1K7T - chains A and B; structure by X-ray diffraction, 2.40 A resolution.

# Chain A (and B)
Molecule: agglutinin isolectin 3
Organism: Triticum aestivum
Notes: chain B of this document is another copy of the same molecule, construct and numbering; everything in this record applies to it too
UniProt: P10969 (AGI3_WHEAT); residues 1-186 here = UniProt positions 1-186
Sequence (186 residues; row label = number of the first residue in the row):
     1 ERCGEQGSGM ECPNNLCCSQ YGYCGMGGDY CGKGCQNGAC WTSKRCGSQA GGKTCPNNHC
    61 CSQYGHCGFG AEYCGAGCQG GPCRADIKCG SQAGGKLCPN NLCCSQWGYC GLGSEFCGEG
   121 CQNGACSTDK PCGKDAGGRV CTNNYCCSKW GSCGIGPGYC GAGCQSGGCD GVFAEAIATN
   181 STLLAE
Unresolved in the structure: 172-186
Modified residues: E1 (pyroglutamic acid; PCA)
Disulfides: C3-C18, C12-C24, C17-C31, C35-C40, C46-C61, C55-C67, C60-C74, C78-C83, C89-C104, C98-C110, C103-C117, C121-C126, C132-C147, C141-C153, C146-C160, C164-C169
UniProt features mapped onto this chain:
  - binding site (substrate): M10 to C12, S62 to Y73, S114, E115
  - glycosylation: N180 (N-linked (GlcNAc...) asparagine)

# Interface between chain A and chain B
Contacting residue pairs - 108 pairs, chain A then chain B:
  E1(A) with E1(B); R2(B), hydrogen bond (backbone-backbone); Q6(B); G7(B); M10(B)
  R2(A) with M10(B)
  G7(A) with E1(B)
  S8(A) with E1(B)
  G9(A) with P13(B)
  M10(A) with M10(B), hydrophobic; E11(B); P13(B); C24(B), hydrophobic
  E11(A) with M10(B); E11(B), hydrogen bond (backbone-backbone); C12(B); P13(B)
  C12(A) with E11(B)
  P13(A) with G9(B); E11(B)
  N14(A) with N100(B), hydrogen bond; N101(B), hydrogen bond (backbone-side chain)
  N15(A) with N58(B), hydrogen bond; N100(B), hydrogen bond (side chain-backbone); L102(B); L112(B)
  L16(A) with N101(B)
  C24(A) with M10(B), hydrophobic
  G25(A) with I155(B)
  M26(A) with N101(B); A125(B), hydrophobic; G154(B); I155(B), hydrogen bond (backbone-backbone); Y159(B)
  G27(A) with C153(B); G154(B); Y159(B)
  G28(A) with Y159(B), hydrogen bond (backbone-side chain)
  D29(A) with W150(B); Y159(B), hydrogen bond (backbone-side chain)
  Y30(A) with I155(B), hydrogen bond (side chain-backbone); G156(B); P157(B); Y159(B), hydrophobic
  A39(A) with L112(B), hydrophobic; A125(B), hydrophobic
  W41(A) with A125(B); C126(B); S127(B)
  S43(A) with G113(B)
  N57(A) with N58(B), hydrogen bond (backbone-side chain)
  N58(A) with N15(B), hydrogen bond; N57(B), hydrogen bond (side chain-backbone)
  H59(A) with L112(B)
  G68(A) with L112(B)
  F69(A) with N58(B); P82(B), hydrophobic; L102(B), hydrophobic; G111(B); L112(B), hydrogen bond (backbone-backbone); F116(B)
  G70(A) with F116(B)
  A71(A) with D86(B)
  E72(A) with E115(B); F116(B)
  Y73(A) with L112(B); G113(B); S114(B); E115(B), hydrogen bond; F116(B), hydrophobic
  P82(A) with F69(B), hydrophobic; P82(B), hydrophobic
  C83(A) with R84(B), hydrogen bond (backbone-side chain)
  R84(A) with R84(B), hydrogen bond (side chain-backbone); D86(B), salt bridge
  D86(A) with R84(B), salt bridge
  N100(A) with N14(B), hydrogen bond; N15(B), hydrogen bond (backbone-side chain)
  N101(A) with N14(B), hydrogen bond (side chain-backbone); L16(B)
  L102(A) with F69(B), hydrophobic
  G111(A) with F69(B)
  L112(A) with A39(B), hydrophobic; H59(B); G68(B); F69(B), hydrogen bond (backbone-backbone); Y73(B)
  G113(A) with Y73(B)
  E115(A) with E72(B); Y73(B), hydrogen bond
  F116(A) with F69(B); Y73(B), hydrophobic
  A125(A) with M26(B), hydrophobic; A39(B), hydrophobic; W41(B)
  S127(A) with W41(B)
  W150(A) with D29(B)
  G154(A) with M26(B)
  I155(A) with G25(B); M26(B), hydrogen bond (backbone-backbone); Y30(B)
  G156(A) with Y30(B)
  P157(A) with Y30(B)
  Y159(A) with M26(B); G27(B); G28(B), hydrogen bond (side chain-backbone); D29(B), hydrogen bond; Y30(B), hydrophobic
Interface residues without a listed pair, chain A (59 interface residues in all): T54, A85, C110, S114, C126, D129, Y145, C153
Interface residues without a listed pair, chain B (60 interface residues in all): C3, S43, T54, G70, A71, C83, A85, D129, Y145, G158

# Summary
59 residues of chain A face 60 of chain B across their interface; the contacts include 25 hydrogen bonds and 2
salt bridges. Among the polar pairs are R84(A)-D86(B), N14(A)-N100(B) and N14(A)-N101(B). From UniProt: 17
substrate-binding residues on chain A.
Both chains are agglutinin isolectin 3 (Triticum aestivum). Entry 1K7T (Crystal Structure Analysis of
crosslinked-WGA3/GlcNAcbeta1,6Gal complex) was determined by X-ray diffraction together with 1K7U and 1K7V
from the same study.
